Entry 4HJ9 (X-ray diffraction, 1.85 A resolution); this record covers chains A and B.

[Chain A]
Name: Protection of telomeres protein 1
Source organism: Schizosaccharomyces pombe
Notes: fragment: Pot1pC, partial DNA binding domain, residues 198-339
Reference sequence: O13988 (POT1_SCHPO); residues 2-143 here correspond to UniProt positions 198-339 (UniProt number = residue number + 196)
Chain sequence (143 residues; numbered 1 to 143; the number before each row is that of its first residue):
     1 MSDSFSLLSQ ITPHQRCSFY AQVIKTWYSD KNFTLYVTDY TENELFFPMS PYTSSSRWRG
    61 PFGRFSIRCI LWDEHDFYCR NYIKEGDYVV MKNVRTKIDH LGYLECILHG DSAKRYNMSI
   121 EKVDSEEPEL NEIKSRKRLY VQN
Disordered / not traced: 1-2, 142-143
Differences from the reference sequence: expression tag (1); engineered mutation Asp-3 (Val199 in O13988)

[Chain B]
Molecule: 10-nt DNA strand
Sequence (10 nucleotides; numbered 1 to 10; the number before each row is that of its first residue):
     1 CGGTTACGGT

[Chain A / chain B interface]
Pairs across the interface (37):
  Lys-25(A) / DG8(B)  hydrogen bond to the base
  Lys-25(A) / DG9(B)  hydrogen bond to the base
  Trp-27(A) / DG8(B)  stacking on the base
  Trp-27(A) / DG9(B)  sugar contact
  Trp-27(A) / DT10(B)  stacking on the base
  Tyr-28(A) / DT10(B)  stacking on the base
  Tyr-36(A) / DA6(B)  base contact
  Tyr-36(A) / DC7(B)  base contact
  Phe-47(A) / DA6(B)  stacking on the base
  Met-49(A) / DA6(B)  sugar contact
  Met-49(A) / DC7(B)  phosphate contact
  Thr-53(A) / DC7(B)  hydrogen bond to the phosphate
  Ser-55(A) / DG8(B)  hydrogen bond to the phosphate
  Ser-55(A) / DG9(B)  base contact
  Ser-56(A) / DC7(B)  sugar contact
  Ser-56(A) / DG9(B)  base contact
  Arg-57(A) / DG9(B)  hydrogen bond to the base
  Arg-68(A) / DG3(B)  base contact
  Arg-68(A) / DT4(B)  hydrogen bond to the base
  Arg-68(A) / DT5(B)  hydrogen bond to the base
  Arg-68(A) / DA6(B)  base contact
  Ile-70(A) / DG3(B)  base contact
  Trp-72(A) / DG2(B)  stacking on the base
  Trp-72(A) / DG3(B)  base contact
  Asp-73(A) / DG2(B)  hydrogen bond to the base
  Lys-97(A) / DG3(B)  hydrogen bond to the base
  Asp-99(A) / DT5(B)  hydrogen bond to the base
  Asp-99(A) / DA6(B)  hydrogen bond to the base
  His-100(A) / DT4(B)  base contact
  His-100(A) / DT5(B)  hydrogen bond to the base
  Leu-101(A) / DT5(B)  base contact
  Tyr-103(A) / DA6(B)  base contact
  Glu-105(A) / DG3(B)  hydrogen bond to the base
  Ile-107(A) / DG3(B)  base contact
  His-109(A) / DC1(B)  base contact
  His-109(A) / DG2(B)  hydrogen bond to the base
  Gly-110(A) / DG2(B)  hydrogen bond to the base
Other interface residues (no listed pair), chain A (27 interface residues in all): Thr-26, Lys-31, Asn-32, Ser-50

[Summary]
Chain A and chain B form an interface of 27 and 10 residues respectively, with 15 hydrogen bonds and 5
aromatic stacking contacts. Polar pairs include Lys-25(A)/DG8(B), Lys-25(A)/DG9(B) and Arg-57(A)/DG9(B).
Chain A is Protection of telomeres protein 1 (Schizosaccharomyces pombe) and chain B is a 10-nt DNA strand;
the structure, Crystal Structure of Schizosaccharomyces pombe Pot1pC bound to ssDNA (CGGTTACGGT), was
determined by X-ray diffraction, deposited together with 4HID, 4HIK, 4HIM, 4HIO, 4HJ5, 4HJ7, 4HJ8 and 4HJA.
